PDB entry 6OFN | X-ray diffraction, 1.65 A resolution | chain A

[Chain A]
Molecule: Green fluorescent protein (GFP); S65T, T203(3-OMeY); ih circular permutant (50-51)
From: Aequorea victoria
Chain sequence (251 residues; each row starts with the number of its first residue; note: 2 numbers in that range are skipped by the numbering (no residue carries them; nothing is unmodelled there); numbers below 1 keep their minus sign (Gly-9 is residue -9)):
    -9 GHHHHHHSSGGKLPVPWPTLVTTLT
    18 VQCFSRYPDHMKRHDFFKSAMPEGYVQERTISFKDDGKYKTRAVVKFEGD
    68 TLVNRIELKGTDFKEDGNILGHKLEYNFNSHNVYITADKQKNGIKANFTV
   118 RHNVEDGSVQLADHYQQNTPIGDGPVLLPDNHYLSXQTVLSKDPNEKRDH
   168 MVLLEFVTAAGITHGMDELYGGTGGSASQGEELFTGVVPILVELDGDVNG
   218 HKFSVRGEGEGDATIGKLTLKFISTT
Not modelled in the structure: -9 to 1, 180-193, 243
Modified residues: Thr15 ({2-[(1R,2R)-1-amino-2-hydroxypropyl]-4-(4-hydroxybenzylidene)-5-oxo-4,5-dihydro-1H-imidazol-1-yl}acetic acid; CRO); 3YM (3-methoxy-L-tyrosine) at position 153
Covalently attached groups: covalent link Thr15-Val18

[Summary]
Chain A is Green fluorescent protein (GFP); S65T, T203(3-OMeY); ih circular permutant (50-51) (Aequorea
victoria); the structure, Crystal structure of green fluorescent protein (GFP); S65T, T203(3-OMeY); ih
circular permutant (50-51), was determined by X-ray diffraction, deposited together with 6OFK, 6OFL, 6OFM and
6OFO.
